7FMD - chains A and B; structure by X-ray diffraction, 1.68 A resolution.

[Chain A]
Name: Pre-mRNA-splicing factor 8
Source organism: Saccharomyces cerevisiae S288C
Reference sequence: P33334 (PRP8_YEAST); numbering as in UniProt (aligned over 1836-2090)
Chain sequence (258 residues; row label = number of the first residue in the row):
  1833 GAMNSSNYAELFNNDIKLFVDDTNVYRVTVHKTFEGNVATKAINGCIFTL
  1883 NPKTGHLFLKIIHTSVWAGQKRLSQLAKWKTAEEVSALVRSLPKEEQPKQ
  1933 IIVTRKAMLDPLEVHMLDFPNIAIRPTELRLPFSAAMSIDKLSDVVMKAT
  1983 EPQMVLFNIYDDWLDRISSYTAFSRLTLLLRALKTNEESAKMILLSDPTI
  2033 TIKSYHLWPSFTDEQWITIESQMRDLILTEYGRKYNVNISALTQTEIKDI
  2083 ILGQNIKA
Disordered / not traced: 2070-2090
Construct notes: expression tag (1833-1835)
Curated features (UniProtKB/Swiss-Prot):
  - mutagenesis: Asp1853 (D1853A: Alters protein folding. Severely impaired growth. Strongly reduced growth at 35 degrees Celsius; when associated with A-1854; D1853N: Reduced growth at 30 degrees Celsius ...), Asp1854 (D1854A: Reduced growth at 30 degrees Celsius. Strongly reduced growth at 16 degrees Celsius. Strongly reduced growth at 35 degrees Celsius; when associated with A-1853 ...), Thr1855 (T1855A: Reduced growth at 30 degrees Celsius. Strongly reduced growth at 16 degrees Celsius), Thr1936 (T1936A: Reduced growth at 30 degrees Celsius. Strongly reduced growth at 16 degrees Celsius), Arg1937 (R1937K: Severely impaired growth. Reduced growth at 30 degrees Celsius. Strongly reduced growth at 16 degrees Celsius)

[Chain B]
Name: A1 cistron-splicing factor AAR2
Source organism: Saccharomyces cerevisiae S288C
Reference sequence: P32357 (AAR2_YEAST); aligned to UniProt positions 1-317 over residues 1-317
Chain sequence (308 residues; row label = number of the first residue in the row; note: 13 numbers in that range are skipped by the numbering (no residue carries them; nothing is unmodelled there); numbers below 1 keep their minus sign (Gly-3 is residue -3)):
    -3 GAMAMNTVPFTSAPIEVTIGIDQYSFNVKENQPFHGIKDIPIGHVHVIHF
    47 QHADNSSMRYGYWFDCRMGNFYIQYDPKDGLYKMMEERDGAKFENIVHNF
    97 KERQMMVSYPKIDEDDTWYNLTEFVQMDKIRKIVRKDENQFSYVDSSMTT
   147 VQENEL
   166 SSSSSDPAHSLNYTVINFKSREAIRPGHEMEDFLDKSYYLNTVMLQGIFK
   216 NSSNYFGELQFAFLNAMFFGNYGSSLQWHAMIELICSSATVPKHMLDKLD
   266 EILYYQIKTLPEQYSDILLNERVWNICLYSSFQKNSLHNTEKIMENKYPE
   316 LL
Disordered / not traced: -3 to 0, 166-169
Construct notes: expression tag (-3 to 0); conflict Ser166 (Leu153 in P32357), Ser167 (Lys154 in P32357), Ser170 (Asp in P32357)
Residues lining bound ligands: 2-(4-chloro-2-nitroanilino)ethan-1-ol (VUE): Pro5, Phe6, Thr7, Tyr68, Gln70, Glu83, Lys88, Phe89, Ile92, Phe96
Curated features (UniProtKB/Swiss-Prot):
  - region: Leu261 to Ile282 (Leucine-zipper)
  - modified residue: Ser253 (Phosphoserine), Thr274 (Phosphothreonine)

[How chain A and chain B interact]
Contacting residue pairs (17):
  Gln1907(A) with Met195(B); Leu199(B)
  Leu1908(A) with Met195(B), hydrophobic
  Trp1911(A) with Glu194(B); Met195(B), hydrophobic; Phe198(B), hydrophobic
  Asp1942(A) with Lys184(B), salt bridge
  Glu1945(A) with Lys184(B), salt bridge
  Val1946(A) with Ile189(B), hydrophobic; Glu194(B); Phe198(B), hydrophobic
  His1947(A) with Glu194(B), salt bridge
  Leu1949(A) with Lys184(B); Ser185(B); Arg186(B); Ile189(B), hydrophobic
  Asp1950(A) with Arg186(B), salt bridge

[In short]
Chain A and chain B form an interface of 9 and 8 residues respectively; the contacts include 4 salt bridges.
Polar contacts include Asp1942(A)-Lys184(B), Glu1945(A)-Lys184(B) and His1947(A)-Glu194(B). Ligands of chain
B: 2-(4-chloro-2-nitroanilino)ethan-1-ol. Curated annotation (UniProt) lists 5 mutagenesis sites on chain A.
Here chain A is Pre-mRNA-splicing factor 8 and chain B is A1 cistron-splicing factor AAR2, both from
Saccharomyces cerevisiae S288C. Entry 7FMD (PanDDA analysis group deposition -- Aar2/RNaseH in complex with
fragment P06B12 from the F2X-Universal Library) was determined by X-ray diffraction together with 5ST0, 5ST1,
5ST2, 5ST3, 5ST4, 5ST5 and 248 further entries from the same study.
